PDB entry 7D43 | electron microscopy, 4.30 A resolution (low resolution: residue-level contacts below are approximate; hydrogen-bond / salt-bridge calls are withheld) | chains F and I of the 14 polymer chains in the assembly

== Chain F ==
Name: Translation initiation factor eIF-2B subunit gamma
From: Homo sapiens
UniProt: Q9NR50 (EI2BG_HUMAN); residues 1-452 here = UniProt positions 1-452
Chain sequence (452 residues; each row starts with the number of its first residue):
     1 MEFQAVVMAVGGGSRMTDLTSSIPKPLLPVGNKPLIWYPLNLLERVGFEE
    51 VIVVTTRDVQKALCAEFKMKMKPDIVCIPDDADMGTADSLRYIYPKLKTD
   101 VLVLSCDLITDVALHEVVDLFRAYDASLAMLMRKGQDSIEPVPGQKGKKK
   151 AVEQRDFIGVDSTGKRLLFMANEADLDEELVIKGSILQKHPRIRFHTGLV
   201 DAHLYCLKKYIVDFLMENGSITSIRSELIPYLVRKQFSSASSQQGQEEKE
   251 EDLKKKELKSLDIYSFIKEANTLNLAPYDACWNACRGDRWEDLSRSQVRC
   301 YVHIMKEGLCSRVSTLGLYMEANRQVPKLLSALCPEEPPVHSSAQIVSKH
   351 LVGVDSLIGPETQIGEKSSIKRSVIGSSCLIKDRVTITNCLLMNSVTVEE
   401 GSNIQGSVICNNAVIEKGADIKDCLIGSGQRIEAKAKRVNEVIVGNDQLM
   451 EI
Unresolved in the structure: 12-27, 135-154, 239-257, 296-341, 445-452
Swiss-Prot annotation at these positions:
  - modified residue: Met1 (N-acetylmethionine), Ser260 (Phosphoserine)
  - natural variant: Leu27 (L27Q: In VWM3), Gly47 (G47E: In VWM3), Ala87 (A87V: In VWM3), Arg225 (R225Q: In VWM3), Ile346 (I346T: In VWM3)

== Chain I ==
Name: Translation initiation factor eIF-2B subunit epsilon
From: Homo sapiens
UniProt: Q13144 (EI2BE_HUMAN); numbering as in UniProt (aligned over 1-721)
Chain sequence (721 residues; numbered 1 to 721; the number before each row is that of its first residue):
     1 MAAPVVAPPGVVVSRANKRSGAGPGGSGGGGARGAEEEPPPPLQAVLVAD
    51 SFDRRFFPISKDQPRVLLPLANVALIDYTLEFLTATGVQETFVFCCWKAA
   101 QIKEHLLKSKWCRPTSLNVVRIITSELYRSLGDVLRDVDAKALVRSDFLL
   151 VYGDVISNINITRALEEHRLRRKLEKNVSVMTMIFKESSPSHPTRCHEDN
   201 VVVAVDSTTNRVLHFQKTQGLRRFAFPLSLFQGSSDGVEVRYDLLDCHIS
   251 ICSPQVAQLFTDNFDYQTRDDFVRGLLVNEEILGNQIHMHVTAKEYGARV
   301 SNLHMYSAVCADVIRRWVYPLTPEANFTDSTTQSCTHSRHNIYRGPEVSL
   351 GHGSILEENVLLGSGTVIGSNCFITNSVIGPGCHIGDNVVLDQTYLWQGV
   401 RVAAGAQIHQSLLCDNAEVKERVTLKPRSVLTSQVVVGPNITLPEGSVIS
   451 LHPPDAEEDEDDGEFSDDSGADQEKDKVKMKGYNPAEVGAAGKGYLWKAA
   501 GMNMEEEEELQQNLWGLKINMEEESESESEQSMDSEEPDSRGGSPQMDDI
   551 KVFQNEVLGTLQRGKEENISCDNLVLEINSLKYAYNISLKEVMQVLSHVV
   601 LEFPLQQMDSPLDSSRYCALLLPLLKAWSPVFRNYIKRAADHLEALAAIE
   651 DFFLEHEALGISMAKVLMAFYQLEILAEETILSWFSQRDTTDKGQQLRKN
   701 QQLQRFIQWLKEAEEESSEDD
Unresolved in the structure: 1-40, 468-721
Swiss-Prot annotation at these positions:
  - modified residue: Ala2 (N-acetylalanine), Arg19 (Omega-N-methylarginine), Ser27 (Phosphoserine), Ser130 (Phosphoserine), Thr322 (Phosphothreonine), Ser450 (Phosphoserine), Ser466 (Phosphoserine), Ser469 (Phosphoserine), Ser532 (Phosphoserine), Ser540 (Phosphoserine), Ser544 (Phosphoserine), Ser717 (Phosphoserine)
  - cross-link (Glycyl lysine isopeptide (Lys-Gly)): Lys61 (interchain with G-Cter in ubiquitin), Lys103 (interchain with G-Cter in ubiquitin), Lys141 (interchain with G-Cter in ubiquitin), Lys217 (interchain with G-Cter in ubiquitin)
  - natural variant: Asp62 (D62V: In VWM5), Leu68 (L68S: In VWM5), Val73 (V73G: In VWM5), Ala74 (A74T: In VWM5), Thr91 (T91A: In VWM5), Leu106 (L106F: In VWM5), Arg113 (R113C: In VWM5; R113H: In VWM5), Arg195 (R195C: In VWM5; R195H: In VWM5), Arg269 (R269G: In VWM5; R269Q: In VWM5), Asp270 (D270H: In VWM5), Arg299 (R299H: In VWM5), Cys310 (C310F: In VWM5), 9 further natural variant entries in UniProt

== Interface between chain F and chain I ==
Residue-residue contacts (36; chain F residue first):
  Phe157(F) with Leu228(I)
  Glu178(F) with Phe226(I); Pro227(I); Leu228(I); Ser229(I)
  Glu179(F) with Phe226(I)
  Leu180(F) with Phe224(I); Phe226(I)
  Val181(F) with Arg223(I); Phe224(I)
  Ile182(F) with Arg223(I); Phe224(I)
  Lys183(F) with Arg222(I); Arg223(I)
  Gly184(F) with Arg222(I); Arg223(I); Phe224(I)
  Leu187(F) with Tyr242(I)
  Pro191(F) with Tyr242(I); Asp243(I)
  Arg192(F) with Glu239(I); Val240(I); Arg241(I); Asp243(I)
  Ile193(F) with Glu239(I); Val240(I)
  Arg194(F) with Ser207(I); Asp236(I); Gly237(I); Val238(I)
  Phe195(F) with Phe231(I); Gly237(I); Val238(I); Val240(I)
  Thr197(F) with Phe231(I); Ser235(I)
Also at the interface, not in a pair above, chain F (19 interface residues in all): Glu173, Ser185, Gln188, Gly198
Also at the interface, not in a pair above, chain I (22 interface residues in all): Pro190, Val202, Leu221, Ala225

== Summary ==
Chain F and chain I form an interface of 19 and 22 residues respectively.
Chain F is Translation initiation factor eIF-2B subunit gamma and chain I is Translation initiation factor
eIF-2B subunit epsilon, both from Homo sapiens; the structure, eIF2B-eIF2(aP), aPg complex, was determined by
electron microscopy, deposited together with 7D44, 7D45 and 7D46.
